2Q2T - chains B and A of the 4 polymer chains in the assembly; structure by X-ray diffraction, 2.30 A resolution.

== Chain B ==
Molecule: 21-nt DNA strand
Sequence (21 nucleotides; numbered 1 to 21; the number before each row is that of its first residue):
     1 TTCCGATAGT GGGGTCGCAA T

== Chain A ==
Molecule: Chlorella virus DNA ligase
Organism: Paramecium bursaria Chlorella virus 1
Reference sequence: O41026 (O41026_PBCV1); residues 1-298 here = UniProt positions 1-298
Amino-acid sequence (319 residues; row label = number of the first residue in the row; numbers below 1 keep their minus sign (Met-20 is residue -20)):
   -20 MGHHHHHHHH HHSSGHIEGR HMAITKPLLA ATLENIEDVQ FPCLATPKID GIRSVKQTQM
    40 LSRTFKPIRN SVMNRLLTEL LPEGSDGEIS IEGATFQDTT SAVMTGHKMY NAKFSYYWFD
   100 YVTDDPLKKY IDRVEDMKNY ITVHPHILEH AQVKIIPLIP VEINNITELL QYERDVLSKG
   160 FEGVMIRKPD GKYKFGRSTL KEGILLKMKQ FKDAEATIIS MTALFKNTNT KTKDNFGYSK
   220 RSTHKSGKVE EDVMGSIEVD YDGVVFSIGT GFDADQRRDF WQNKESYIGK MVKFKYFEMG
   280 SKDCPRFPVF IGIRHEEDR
Not modelled in the structure: -20 to 0, 294-298
Construct notes: expression tag (-20 to 0)
Covalently attached groups: adenosine monophosphate (AMP) linked to Lys27
Residues lining bound ligands: adenosine monophosphate (AMP): Leu7, Ala9, Thr25, Pro26, Ile28, Arg32, Glu67, Phe98, Leu137, Glu161, Met164, Arg166, Leu184, Lys186, Lys188

== Chain B / chain A interface ==
Pairs across the interface (38; chain B residue first):
  DC4(B) - Lys180(A)  salt bridge to the phosphate
  DG5(B) - Thr178(A)  hydrogen bond to the phosphate
  DG5(B) - Lys180(A)  phosphate contact
  DA6(B) - Lys173(A)  salt bridge to the phosphate
  DT7(B) - Tyr217(A)  hydrogen bond to the phosphate
  DA8(B) - Tyr217(A)  phosphate contact
  DA8(B) - Ser218(A)  hydrogen bond to the phosphate
  DG9(B) - Ser218(A)  hydrogen bond to the phosphate
  DG9(B) - Arg220(A)  salt bridge to the phosphate
  DT10(B) - Leu203(A)  phosphate contact
  DT10(B) - Phe204(A)  sugar contact
  DT10(B) - Lys205(A)  phosphate contact
  DT10(B) - Asn206(A)  hydrogen bond to the phosphate
  DG11(B) - Leu203(A)  phosphate contact
  DG11(B) - Phe204(A)  hydrogen bond to the phosphate
  DG11(B) - Gly234(A)  sugar contact
  DG11(B) - Ser235(A)  phosphate contact
  DG11(B) - Gly248(A)  sugar contact
  DG12(B) - Ser235(A)  hydrogen bond to the phosphate
  DG12(B) - Ser246(A)  phosphate contact
  DG12(B) - Gly248(A)  sugar contact
  DG12(B) - Phe286(A)  base contact
  DG13(B) - Phe245(A)  phosphate contact
  DG13(B) - Ser246(A)  hydrogen bond to the phosphate
  DG13(B) - Cys283(A)  hydrogen bond to the phosphate
  DG13(B) - Pro284(A)  sugar contact
  DG14(B) - Lys281(A)  phosphate contact
  DG14(B) - Asp282(A)  hydrogen bond to the phosphate
  DG14(B) - Cys283(A)  phosphate contact
  DT15(B) - Gln76(A)  phosphate contact
  DT15(B) - Ser80(A)  phosphate contact
  DT15(B) - Lys281(A)  salt bridge to the phosphate
  DC16(B) - Ser80(A)  hydrogen bond to the phosphate
  DC16(B) - Met83(A)  phosphate contact
  DC16(B) - Thr84(A)  sugar contact
  DG17(B) - Arg48(A)  sugar contact
  DG17(B) - Thr84(A)  phosphate contact
  DG17(B) - Gly85(A)  hydrogen bond to the phosphate
Other interface residues (no listed pair), chain A (36 interface residues in all): Thr79, Arg176, Glu181, Ala202, Lys210, Lys227, Ile247, Thr249, Arg256, Pro287

== Summary ==
14 residues of chain B face 36 of chain A across their interface; the contacts include 12 hydrogen bonds and 4
salt bridges. Among the polar pairs are DG5(B)-Thr178(A), DT7(B)-Tyr217(A) and DA8(B)-Ser218(A). Adenosine
monophosphate is covalently linked to Lys27(A).
Chain B is a 21-nt DNA strand and chain A is Chlorella virus DNA ligase (Paramecium bursaria Chlorella virus
1); the structure, Structure of Chlorella virus DNA ligase-adenylate bound to a 5' phosphorylated nick, was
determined by X-ray diffraction (same publication as 2Q2U).
